PDB entry 5I8R | X-ray diffraction, 3.65 A resolution | chain A

Chain A:
Protein: Sphingomyelin phosphodiesterase
Source organism: Homo sapiens
Notes: EC 3.1.4.12
UniProtKB: P17405 (ASM_HUMAN); numbering as in UniProt (aligned over 47-629)
Amino-acid sequence (583 residues; each row starts with the number of its first residue):
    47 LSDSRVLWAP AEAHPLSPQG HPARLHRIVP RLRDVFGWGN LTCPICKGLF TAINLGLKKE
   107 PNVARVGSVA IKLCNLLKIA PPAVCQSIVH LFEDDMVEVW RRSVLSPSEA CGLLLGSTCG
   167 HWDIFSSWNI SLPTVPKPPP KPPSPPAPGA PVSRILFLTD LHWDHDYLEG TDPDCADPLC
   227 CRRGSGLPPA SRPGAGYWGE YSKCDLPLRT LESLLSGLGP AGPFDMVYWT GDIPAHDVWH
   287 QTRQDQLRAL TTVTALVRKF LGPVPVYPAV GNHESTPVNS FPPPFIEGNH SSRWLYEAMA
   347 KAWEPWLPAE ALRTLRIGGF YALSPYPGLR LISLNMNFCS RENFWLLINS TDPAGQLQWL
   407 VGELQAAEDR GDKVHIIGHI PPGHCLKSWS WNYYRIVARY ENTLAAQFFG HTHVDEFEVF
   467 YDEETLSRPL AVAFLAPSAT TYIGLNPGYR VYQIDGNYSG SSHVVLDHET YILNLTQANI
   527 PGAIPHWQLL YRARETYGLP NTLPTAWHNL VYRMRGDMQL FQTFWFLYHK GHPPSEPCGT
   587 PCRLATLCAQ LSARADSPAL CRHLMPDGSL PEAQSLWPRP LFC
Unresolved in the structure: 47-83, 612-629
Cystine bridges: Cys89-Cys165, Cys92-Cys157, Cys120-Cys131, Cys221-Cys226, Cys227-Cys250, Cys385-Cys431, Cys584-Cys588, Cys594-Cys607
Covalent attachments: N-acetylglucosamine (NAG) linked to Asn175, Asn335, Asn395, Asn520
Metal / ion sites: Zn2+ site 1: Asp278, Asn318, His425, His457; Zn2+ site 2: Asp278, His459
Curated features (UniProtKB/Swiss-Prot):
  - binding site (Zn(2+)): His459
  - natural variant: Pro186 (P186L: In NPDA), Arg228 (C228R: In NPDA; this construct carries the variant), Pro373 (P373S: In NPDB), Arg387 (C387R: In NPDA; this construct carries the variant), Trp437 (W437C: In NPDB), Phe572 (F572L: In NPDA)
What the authors report for this chain:
  - Zn2+ coordination: Asp278
  - post-translational modification sites: Asn175, Asn335, Asn503, Asn520
  - mutagenesis - D206A, H425A: abolished catalytic activity (citing earlier work)
  - catalytic residues: His282, His319 (proposed by the authors, not directly observed)
  - disease-associated variants - L137P, H319Y, P323A, F390DEL, W391G, R608DEL: decreased catalytic activity (citing earlier work)
  - disease-associated variants - L137P, A241V, G242R, G245S, L302P, P323A, F390DEL, W391G, R496L, T592DEL: decreased stability (proposed by the authors, not directly observed)
  - disease-associated variants - W209R, D278A, A281T, Q292K, H425R: decreased catalytic activity (proposed by the authors, not directly observed)
  - mutagenesis - C629DEL: increased catalytic activity (citing earlier work)
  - post-translational modification sites: Ser508 (citing earlier work)

In short:
Covalently linked N-acetylglucosamine: at Asn175, Asn335, Asn395 and Asn520. Asp278, Asn318, His425 and His457
coordinate Zn2+ site 1. Asp278 and His459 coordinate Zn2+ site 2. UniProt lists Zn2+-binding residue His459.
From the paper: catalytic residues His282 and His319; L137P, H319Y and P323A, among others, reduce catalytic
activity; 20 substitutions were tested in all.
Chain A is Sphingomyelin phosphodiesterase (Homo sapiens); the structure, aSMase with zinc, was determined by
X-ray diffraction (same publication as 5I81 and 5I85).
